8U14 - chains E and J of the 12 polymer chains in the assembly; structure by electron microscopy, 3.90 A resolution.

# Chain E
Protein: Histone H3.1
Source organism: Homo sapiens
UniProtKB: P68431 (H31_HUMAN); residues 0-135 here correspond to UniProt positions 1-136 (UniProt number = residue number + 1)
Sequence (140 residues; each row starts with the number of its first residue; numbers below 1 keep their minus sign (Gly-4 is residue -4)):
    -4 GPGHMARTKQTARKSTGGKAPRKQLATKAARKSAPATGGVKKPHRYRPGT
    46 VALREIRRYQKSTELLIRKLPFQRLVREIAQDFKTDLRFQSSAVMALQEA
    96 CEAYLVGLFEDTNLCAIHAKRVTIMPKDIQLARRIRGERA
Unresolved in the structure: -4 to 36
Sequence notes: expression tag (-4 to -1)
UniProt features mapped onto this chain:
  - modified residue: Arg2 (Asymmetric dimethylarginine), Thr3 (Phosphothreonine), Lys4 (Allysine), Gln5 (5-glutamyl dopamine), Thr6 (Phosphothreonine), Arg8 (Citrulline), Lys9 (N6,N6,N6-trimethyllysine), Ser10 (ADP-ribosylserine), Thr11 (Phosphothreonine), Lys14 (N6-(2-hydroxyisobutyryl)lysine), Arg17 (Asymmetric dimethylarginine), Lys18 (N6-(2-hydroxyisobutyryl)lysine), Lys23 (N6-(2-hydroxyisobutyryl)lysine), Arg26 (Citrulline), Lys27 (N6,N6,N6-trimethyllysine), Ser28 (ADP-ribosylserine), Lys36 (N6,N6,N6-trimethyllysine), Lys37 (N6-methyllysine), Tyr41 (Phosphotyrosine), Lys56 (N6,N6,N6-trimethyllysine) and 8 more in UniProt
  - lipidation: Lys18 (N6-decanoyllysine)

# Chain J
Molecule: 147-nt DNA strand
Source organism: Homo sapiens
Sequence (147 nucleotides; row label = number of the first residue in the row; numbers below 1 keep their minus sign (DA-73 is residue -73)):
   -73 ATCGGATGTATATATCTGACACGTGCCTGGAGACTAGGGAGTAATCCCCT
   -23 TGGCGGTTAAAACGCGGGGGACAGCGCGTACGTGCGTTTAAGCGGTGCTA
    27 GAGCTGTCTACGACCAATTGAGCGGCCTCGGCACCGGGATTCTCGAT
Unresolved in the structure: -73

# Interface between chain E and chain J
Contacting residue pairs - 21 pairs, chain E then chain J:
  Lys37(E) - DG71(J)  hydrogen bond to the phosphate
  Lys37(E) - DA72(J)  salt bridge to the phosphate
  His39(E) - DC70(J)  sugar contact
  Arg40(E) - DG-8(J)  base contact
  Arg42(E) - DG-6(J)  hydrogen bond to the phosphate
  Arg42(E) - DG-5(J)  salt bridge to the phosphate
  Arg42(E) - DC70(J)  sugar contact
  Arg42(E) - DG71(J)  salt bridge to the phosphate
  Thr45(E) - DC70(J)  hydrogen bond to the phosphate
  Arg63(E) - DA-14(J)  hydrogen bond to the phosphate
  Arg63(E) - DA-13(J)  salt bridge to the phosphate
  Arg72(E) - DT-23(J)  salt bridge to the phosphate
  Arg83(E) - DT-24(J)  phosphate contact
  Arg83(E) - DT-23(J)  hydrogen bond to the sugar
  Phe84(E) - DT-24(J)  sugar contact
  Phe84(E) - DT-23(J)  hydrogen bond to the phosphate
  Gln85(E) - DT-24(J)  phosphate contact
  Arg116(E) - DA-3(J)  phosphate contact
  Arg116(E) - DC-2(J)  phosphate contact
  Val117(E) - DA-3(J)  hydrogen bond to the phosphate
  Thr118(E) - DA-3(J)  sugar contact
Other interface residues (no listed pair), chain E (16 interface residues in all): Tyr41, Ser86, Lys115
Other interface residues (no listed pair), chain J (13 interface residues in all): DG-4

# In short
16 residues of chain E and 13 residues of chain J are in contact, with 7 hydrogen bonds and 5 salt bridges.
Among the polar pairs are Arg83(E)-DT-23(J), Lys37(E)-DG71(J) and Arg42(E)-DG-6(J).
Chain E is Histone H3.1 and chain J is a 147-nt DNA strand, both from Homo sapiens; the structure, Cryo-EM
structure of the human nucleosome core particle ubiquitylated at histone H2A lysine 15 in complex ..., was
determined by electron microscopy together with 8SMW, 8SMX, 8SMY, 8SMZ, 8SN0, 8SN1 and 3 further entries from
the same study.
